Entry 7SNQ (X-ray diffraction, 2.81 A resolution); this record covers chains D and E of the 12 polymer chains in the assembly.

Chain D (and E):
Protein: Capsid protein p24
Source organism: Human immunodeficiency virus type 1 group M subtype B (isolate BH10)
Notes: chain E of this document is another copy of the same molecule, construct and numbering; everything in this record applies to it too
UniProt: P03366 (POL_HV1B1); residues 1-231 here correspond to UniProt positions 133-363 (UniProt number = residue number + 132)
Sequence (231 residues; each row starts with the number of its first residue):
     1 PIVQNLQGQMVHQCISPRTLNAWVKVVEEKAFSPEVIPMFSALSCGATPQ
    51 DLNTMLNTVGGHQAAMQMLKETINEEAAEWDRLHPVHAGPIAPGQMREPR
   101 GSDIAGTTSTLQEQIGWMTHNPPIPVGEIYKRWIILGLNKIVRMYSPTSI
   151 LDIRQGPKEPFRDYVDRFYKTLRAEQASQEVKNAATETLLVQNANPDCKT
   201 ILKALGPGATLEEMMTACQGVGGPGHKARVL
Disordered / not traced: 87-89, 177-183, 220-231 (chain E: 177-182, 220-231)
Differences from the reference sequence: conflict Leu-6 (Ile138 in P03366), Leu-83 (Val215 in P03366), His-120 (Asn252 in P03366), Gly-208 (Ala340 in P03366); engineered mutation Cys-14 (Ala146 in P03366), Cys-45 (Glu177 in P03366), Ala-184 (Trp316 in P03366), Ala-185 (Met317 in P03366)
Curated features (UniProtKB/Swiss-Prot):
  - region: Asn-57 to Gln-95 (Interaction with human PPIA/CYPA and NUP153)
  - site: Gly-89, Pro-90 (Cis/trans isomerization of proline peptide bond), Leu-231 (Cleavage)
Disulfide bonds: Cys-198/Cys-218

Interface between chain D and chain E:
Cross-chain cystine bridges: Cys-45(D)/Cys-14(E)
Pairs across the interface (39):
  Gln-4(D) / Val-11(E)
  Leu-6(D) / Gln-7(E)
  Arg-18(D) / Pro-17(E)
  Arg-18(D) / Arg-18(E)
  Thr-19(D) / Pro-17(E)
  Lys-30(D) / Glu-28(E)  salt bridge
  Glu-35(D) / Asn-57(E)
  Glu-35(D) / Thr-58(E)
  Glu-35(D) / Val-59(E)
  Glu-35(D) / Gly-60(E)
  Pro-38(D) / Asn-57(E)
  Ala-42(D) / Leu-20(E)  hydrophobic
  Ala-42(D) / Thr-54(E)
  Leu-43(D) / Pro-17(E)  hydrophobic
  Cys-45(D) / Cys-14(E)  disulfide
  Arg-162(D) / Met-144(E)
  Arg-162(D) / Tyr-145(E)
  Val-165(D) / Ala-64(E)  hydrophobic
  Asp-166(D) / His-62(E)
  Asp-166(D) / Gln-63(E)  hydrogen bond (side chain-backbone)
  Asp-166(D) / Ala-64(E)  hydrogen bond (side chain-backbone)
  Tyr-169(D) / Gln-63(E)
  Tyr-169(D) / Gln-67(E)
  Lys-170(D) / Gln-63(E)
  Arg-173(D) / Asn-57(E)  hydrogen bond (side chain-backbone)
  Arg-173(D) / Val-59(E)  hydrogen bond (side chain-backbone)
  Arg-173(D) / Gln-63(E)
  Thr-210(D) / Glu-71(E)
  Leu-211(D) / Ala-64(E)
  Leu-211(D) / Gln-67(E)
  Leu-211(D) / Met-68(E)
  Leu-211(D) / Glu-71(E)  hydrogen bond (backbone-side chain)
  Glu-212(D) / Met-68(E)
  Glu-212(D) / Lys-140(E)  salt bridge
  Glu-212(D) / Met-144(E)
  Met-215(D) / Met-68(E)  hydrophobic
  Met-215(D) / Met-144(E)  hydrophobic
  Thr-216(D) / Met-144(E)
  Gln-219(D) / Met-144(E)  hydrogen bond (side chain-backbone)
Also at the interface, not in a pair above, chain D (25 interface residues in all): Asn-5, Met-39, Gly-46
Also at the interface, not in a pair above, chain E (27 interface residues in all): Asn-5, Leu-6, Ile-15, Val-24, Ala-65, Glu-75

Summary:
25 residues of chain D face 27 of chain E across their interface, with 1 disulfide bond, 6 hydrogen bonds and
2 salt bridges. Polar contacts include Lys-30(D)/Glu-28(E), Glu-212(D)/Lys-140(E) and Asp-166(D)/Gln-63(E).
Chain D and chain E are both Capsid protein p24 (Human immunodeficiency virus type 1 group M subtype B
(isolate BH10)); the structure, Hexamer HIV-1 CA in complex with CPSF6 peptide and IP6 ligand, was determined
by X-ray diffraction.
